Entry 2FDE (X-ray diffraction, 2.70 A resolution); this record covers chains A and B.

Chain A (and B):
Molecule: Gag-Pol polyprotein
From: Human immunodeficiency virus 1
Notes: EC 3.4.23.16; fragment: protease; chain B of this document is another copy of the same molecule, construct and numbering; everything in this record applies to it too
UniProt: P03368 (POL_HV1PV); residues 1-99 here correspond to UniProt positions 500-598 (UniProt number = residue number + 499)
Amino-acid sequence (100 residues; row label = number of the first residue in the row; numbering starts at 0):
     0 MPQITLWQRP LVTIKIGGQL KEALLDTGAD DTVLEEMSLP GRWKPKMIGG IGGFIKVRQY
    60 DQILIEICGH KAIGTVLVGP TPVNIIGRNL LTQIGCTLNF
Not modelled in the structure: 0
Sequence notes: initiating methionine (0)
Metal / ion sites: K+ site 1: Thr12, Gly68; K+ site 2 near Leu63 (its only coordinating residue here)
Residues lining bound ligands: 385 ((3r,3as,6ar)-hexahydrofuro[2,3-b]furan-3-yl [(1S,2R)-3-[(1,3-benzodioxol-5-ylsulfonyl)(isobutyl)amino]-2-hydroxy-1-{4-[(2-methyl-1,3-thiazol-4-yl)methoxy]benzyl}propyl]carbamate): Asp25, Gly27, Ala28, Asp29, Asp30, Val32, Ile47, Gly48, Gly49, Ile50, Phe53, Pro81, Val82, Ile84

Interface between chain A and chain B:
Residue-residue contacts (96; chain A residue first):
  Pro1(A) with Leu97(B); Asn98(B); Phe99(B)
  Gln2(A) with Thr96(B); Leu97(B); Asn98(B)
  Ile3(A) with Thr96(B); Leu97(B), hydrogen bond (backbone-backbone); Phe99(B), hydrophobic
  Leu5(A) with Arg87(B), hydrogen bond (backbone-side chain); Leu90(B), hydrophobic; Thr91(B), hydrogen bond (backbone-side chain); Cys95(B)
  Trp6(A) with Arg87(B); Thr91(B)
  Gln7(A) with Arg87(B)
  Arg8(A) with Asp29(B), salt bridge; Arg87(B)
  Pro9(A) with Thr26(B); Arg87(B); Leu97(B), hydrophobic
  Leu23(A) with Gly27(B)
  Leu24(A) with Thr26(B), hydrogen bond (backbone-side chain); Gly27(B); Leu97(B), hydrophobic
  Asp25(A) with Asp25(B); Thr26(B); Gly27(B), hydrogen bond (side chain-backbone)
  Thr26(A) with Pro9(B); Leu24(B), hydrogen bond (side chain-backbone); Asp25(B); Thr26(B), hydrogen bond (backbone-side chain); Leu97(B)
  Gly27(A) with Leu23(B); Leu24(B); Asp25(B), hydrogen bond (backbone-side chain)
  Asp29(A) with Arg8(B), salt bridge
  Ile47(A) with Ile50(B), hydrophobic
  Gly49(A) with Ile50(B); Pro81(B)
  Ile50(A) with Ile47(B), hydrophobic; Gly49(B); Ile50(B), hydrogen bond (backbone-backbone); Ile54(B); Thr80(B); Pro81(B)
  Gly51(A) with Ile50(B), hydrogen bond (backbone-backbone); Gly51(B); Gly52(B); Phe53(B); Ile54(B)
  Gly52(A) with Ile50(B); Gly51(B)
  Phe53(A) with Gly51(B)
  Ile54(A) with Gly51(B)
  His69(A) with Phe99(B)
  Thr80(A) with Ile50(B)
  Arg87(A) with Leu5(B), hydrogen bond (side chain-backbone); Trp6(B); Gln7(B); Arg8(B); Pro9(B)
  Leu90(A) with Leu5(B), hydrophobic
  Thr91(A) with Leu5(B); Trp6(B)
  Ile93(A) with Phe99(B)
  Gly94(A) with Asn98(B); Phe99(B)
  Cys95(A) with Leu5(B); Leu97(B), hydrophobic; Asn98(B); Phe99(B), hydrophobic
  Thr96(A) with Ile3(B); Thr4(B); Leu5(B); Thr96(B); Leu97(B); Asn98(B), hydrogen bond (backbone-backbone)
  Leu97(A) with Gln2(B); Ile3(B), hydrogen bond (backbone-backbone); Leu5(B), hydrophobic; Cys95(B), hydrophobic; Thr96(B); Leu97(B), hydrophobic
  Asn98(A) with Pro1(B); Gln2(B); Gly94(B); Cys95(B); Thr96(B), hydrogen bond (backbone-backbone); Asn98(B)
  Phe99(A) with Pro1(B), hydrogen bond (backbone-backbone); Ile3(B), hydrophobic; His69(B); Ile93(B); Gly94(B); Cys95(B), hydrophobic
Interface residues without a listed pair, chain A (39 interface residues in all): Thr4, Val32, Gly48, Cys67, Pro81, Ile84
Interface residues without a listed pair, chain B (41 interface residues in all): Ala28, Val32, Gly48, Cys67, Pro79, Ile84

Summary:
39 residues of chain A face 41 of chain B across their interface; the contacts include 15 hydrogen bonds and 2
salt bridges. Polar contacts include Arg8(A)-Asp29(B), Leu5(A)-Arg87(B) and Leu5(A)-Thr91(B). Chain A binds
compound 385. Thr12(A) and Gly68(A) coordinate K+ site 1.
Chain A and chain B are both Gag-Pol polyprotein (Human immunodeficiency virus 1); the structure, Wild type
HIV protease bound with GW0385, was determined by X-ray diffraction together with 2FDD from the same study.
